Entry 2C1T (X-ray diffraction, 2.60 A resolution); this record covers chains A and C.

== Chain A ==
Protein: Importin alpha subunit
Source organism: Saccharomyces cerevisiae
Notes: fragment: arm domain, residues 88-541
UniProt: Q02821 (IMA1_YEAST); residue numbers follow UniProt; this construct covers 88-541
Sequence (454 residues; numbered 88 to 541; the number before each row is that of its first residue):
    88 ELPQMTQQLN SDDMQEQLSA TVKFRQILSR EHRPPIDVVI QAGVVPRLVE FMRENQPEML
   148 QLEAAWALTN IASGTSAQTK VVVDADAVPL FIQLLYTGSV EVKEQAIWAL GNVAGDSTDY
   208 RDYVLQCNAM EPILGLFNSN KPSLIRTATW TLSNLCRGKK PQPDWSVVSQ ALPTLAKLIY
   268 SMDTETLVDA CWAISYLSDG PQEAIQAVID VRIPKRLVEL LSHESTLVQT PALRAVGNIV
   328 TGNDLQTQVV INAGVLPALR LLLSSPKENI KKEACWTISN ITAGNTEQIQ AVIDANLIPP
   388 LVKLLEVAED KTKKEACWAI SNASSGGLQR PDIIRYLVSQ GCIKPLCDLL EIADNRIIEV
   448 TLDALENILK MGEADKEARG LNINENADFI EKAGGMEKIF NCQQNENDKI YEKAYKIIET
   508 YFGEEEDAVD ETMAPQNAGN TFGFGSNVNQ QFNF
Not modelled in the structure: 511-541
Differences from the reference sequence: engineered mutation Asp397 (Tyr in Q02821)

== Chain C ==
Protein: Nucleoporin NUP2
Source organism: Saccharomyces cerevisiae
UniProt: P32499 (NUP2_YEAST); residues 1-51 here = UniProt positions 1-51
Sequence (51 residues; numbered 1 to 51; the number before each row is that of its first residue):
     1 MAKRVADAQI QRETYDSNES DDDVTPSTKV ASSAVMNRRK IAMPKRRMAF K
Not modelled in the structure: 1, 19-27, 47-51
Curated features (UniProtKB/Swiss-Prot):
  - region: Val35 to Phe50 (Interaction with SRP1 NLS binding site 1)
  - modified residue (Phosphoserine): Ser17, Ser20

== Chain A / chain C interface ==
Residue-residue contacts - 70 pairs, chain A then chain C:
  Trp237(A) - Arg12(C)
  Ser240(A) - Arg12(C)  hydrogen bond
  Asn241(A) - Arg12(C)  hydrogen bond
  Asn241(A) - Glu13(C)
  Arg244(A) - Gln11(C)  hydrogen bond
  Arg244(A) - Glu13(C)  salt bridge
  Gly245(A) - Gln9(C)  hydrogen bond (backbone-side chain)
  Lys246(A) - Val5(C)
  Lys246(A) - Gln9(C)
  Asp276(A) - Arg12(C)  salt bridge
  Trp279(A) - Ile10(C)
  Trp279(A) - Gln11(C)
  Trp279(A) - Arg12(C)
  Tyr283(A) - Gln9(C)
  Tyr283(A) - Ile10(C)
  Tyr283(A) - Gln11(C)
  Tyr283(A) - Arg12(C)  hydrogen bond (side chain-backbone)
  Asp286(A) - Gln9(C)  hydrogen bond
  Thr317(A) - Ile10(C)
  Thr317(A) - Tyr15(C)
  Arg321(A) - Ala6(C)
  Arg321(A) - Ala8(C)  hydrogen bond (side chain-backbone)
  Arg321(A) - Gln9(C)
  Arg321(A) - Ile10(C)
  Val327(A) - Lys3(C)  hydrogen bond (backbone-side chain)
  Thr328(A) - Lys3(C)
  Thr328(A) - Arg4(C)
  Gly329(A) - Lys3(C)  hydrogen bond (backbone-side chain)
  Thr334(A) - Lys3(C)  hydrogen bond
  Lys354(A) - Ser17(C)
  Lys354(A) - Asn18(C)
  Asn356(A) - Tyr15(C)
  Asn356(A) - Asp16(C)  hydrogen bond (side chain-backbone)
  Asn356(A) - Ser17(C)
  Trp363(A) - Arg4(C)  hydrogen bond (side chain-backbone)
  Trp363(A) - Ala6(C)
  Ser366(A) - Arg4(C)  hydrogen bond
  Asn367(A) - Lys3(C)  hydrogen bond (backbone-side chain)
  Asn367(A) - Arg4(C)  hydrogen bond (side chain-backbone)
  Ala370(A) - Ala2(C)
  Ala370(A) - Lys3(C)
  Glu402(A) - Arg4(C)  salt bridge
  Trp405(A) - Arg4(C)
  Ala440(A) - Thr28(C)  hydrogen bond (backbone-side chain)
  Asn442(A) - Thr28(C)
  Met483(A) - Pro44(C)  hydrophobic
  Glu484(A) - Arg46(C)  salt bridge
  Phe487(A) - Ile41(C)  hydrophobic
  Phe487(A) - Ala42(C)
  Gln490(A) - Met36(C)
  Gln490(A) - Arg39(C)  hydrogen bond (backbone-side chain)
  Gln490(A) - Ile41(C)
  Gln490(A) - Ala42(C)  hydrogen bond (side chain-backbone)
  Gln491(A) - Val30(C)
  Gln491(A) - Ala31(C)  hydrogen bond (backbone-backbone)
  Gln491(A) - Met36(C)
  Asn492(A) - Arg39(C)  hydrogen bond (backbone-side chain)
  Glu493(A) - Lys29(C)
  Glu493(A) - Val30(C)
  Glu493(A) - Arg39(C)
  Asp495(A) - Arg39(C)  salt bridge
  Tyr498(A) - Arg39(C)
  Tyr498(A) - Lys40(C)  hydrogen bond (side chain-backbone)
  Tyr502(A) - Lys40(C)
  Tyr502(A) - Ala42(C)  hydrophobic
  Ile505(A) - Ala42(C)
  Ile505(A) - Pro44(C)
  Phe509(A) - Pro44(C)
  Gly510(A) - Pro44(C)
  Gly510(A) - Lys45(C)
Interface residues without a listed pair, chain A (45 interface residues in all): Glu360, Gly371, Asn409, Asp441, Glu478, Asn494
Interface residues without a listed pair, chain C (28 interface residues in all): Met43

== Overview ==
45 residues of chain A face 28 of chain C across their interface, with 21 hydrogen bonds and 5 salt bridges.
Among the polar pairs are Arg244(A)-Glu13(C), Asp276(A)-Arg12(C) and Glu402(A)-Arg4(C).
Chain A is Importin alpha subunit and chain C is Nucleoporin NUP2, both from Saccharomyces cerevisiae; the
structure, Structure of the Kap60p:Nup2 complex, was determined by X-ray diffraction.
